Entry 6UZD (electron microscopy, 3.40 A resolution); this record covers chains A and B of the 9 polymer chains in the assembly.

# Chain A (and B)
Name: Protective antigen
Organism: Bacillus anthracis
Notes: chain B of this document is another copy of the same molecule, construct and numbering; everything in this record applies to it too
Reference sequence: P13423 (PAG_BACAN); residues 1-735 here correspond to UniProt positions 30-764 (UniProt number = residue number + 29)
Sequence (735 residues; numbered 1 to 735; the number before each row is that of its first residue):
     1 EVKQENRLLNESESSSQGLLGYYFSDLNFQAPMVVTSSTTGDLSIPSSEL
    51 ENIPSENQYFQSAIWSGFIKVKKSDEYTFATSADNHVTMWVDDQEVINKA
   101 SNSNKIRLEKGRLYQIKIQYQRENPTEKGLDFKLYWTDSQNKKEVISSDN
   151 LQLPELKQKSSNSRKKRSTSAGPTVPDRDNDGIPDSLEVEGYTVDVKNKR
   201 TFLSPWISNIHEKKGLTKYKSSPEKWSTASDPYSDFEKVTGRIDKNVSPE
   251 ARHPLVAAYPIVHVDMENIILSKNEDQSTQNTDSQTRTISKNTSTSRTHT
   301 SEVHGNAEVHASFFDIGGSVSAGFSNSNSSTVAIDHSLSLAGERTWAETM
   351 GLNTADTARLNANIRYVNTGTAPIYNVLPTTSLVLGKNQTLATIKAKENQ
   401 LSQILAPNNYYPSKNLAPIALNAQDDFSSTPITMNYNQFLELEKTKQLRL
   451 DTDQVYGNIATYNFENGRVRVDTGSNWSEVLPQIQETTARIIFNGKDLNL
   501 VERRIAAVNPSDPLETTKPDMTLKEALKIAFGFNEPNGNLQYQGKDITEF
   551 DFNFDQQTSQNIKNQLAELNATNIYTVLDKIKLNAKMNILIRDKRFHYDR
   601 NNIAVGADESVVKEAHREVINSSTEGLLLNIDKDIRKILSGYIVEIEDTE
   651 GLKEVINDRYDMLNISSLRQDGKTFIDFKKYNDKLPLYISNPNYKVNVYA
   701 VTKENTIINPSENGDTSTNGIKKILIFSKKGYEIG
Disordered / not traced: 1-173
Bound ions: Ca2+ site 1: D177, D179, D181, I183, E188; Ca2+ site 2: D179, D181, E188, S222, K225, D235
Curated features (UniProtKB/Swiss-Prot):
  - region: F202 to I210 (Alpha-clamp)
  - binding site (Ca(2+)): D177, D179, D181, I183, E188, S222, K225, D235
  - site: R167, S168 (Cleavage), R178 (Alpha-clamp), L187 (Alpha-clamp), F236 (Alpha-clamp), F314, D315 (Cleavage), F427 (Phi-clamp), F464 (Alpha-clamp), D683 (Essential for binding to cell receptor)

# Chain A / chain B interface
Pairs across the interface (167):
  R178(A) - R200(B)
  R178(A) - T201(B)  hydrogen bond (side chain-backbone)
  R178(A) - F202(B)
  D185(A) - R200(B)
  V189(A) - R200(B)
  P223(A) - K199(B)
  E224(A) - K199(B)
  E224(A) - R200(B)
  E224(A) - T201(B)  hydrogen bond (side chain-backbone)
  E224(A) - R242(B)  salt bridge
  W226(A) - N466(B)
  P232(A) - R468(B)
  F314(A) - F313(B)
  D315(A) - S312(B)  hydrogen bond
  D315(A) - F313(B)
  G317(A) - A311(B)
  G318(A) - A311(B)
  S319(A) - E308(B)
  S319(A) - V309(B)  hydrogen bond (side chain-backbone)
  S319(A) - H310(B)
  S319(A) - A311(B)
  V320(A) - A307(B)
  V320(A) - E308(B)
  S321(A) - N306(B)
  S321(A) - A307(B)
  S321(A) - E308(B)
  A322(A) - N306(B)
  A322(A) - A307(B)  hydrogen bond (backbone-backbone)
  G323(A) - G305(B)
  F324(A) - H304(B)
  F324(A) - G305(B)  hydrogen bond (backbone-backbone)
  S325(A) - E302(B)
  S325(A) - V303(B)  hydrogen bond (side chain-backbone)
  N326(A) - E302(B)
  N326(A) - V303(B)  hydrogen bond (backbone-backbone)
  S327(A) - S301(B)  hydrogen bond (side chain-backbone)
  S327(A) - E302(B)
  N328(A) - T300(B)
  N328(A) - S301(B)  hydrogen bond (backbone-backbone)
  S329(A) - T298(B)
  S329(A) - H299(B)
  S329(A) - T300(B)
  S330(A) - T298(B)  hydrogen bond (backbone-side chain)
  S330(A) - H299(B)  hydrogen bond (backbone-backbone)
  T331(A) - T298(B)
  V332(A) - S296(B)
  V332(A) - R297(B)  hydrogen bond (backbone-backbone)
  A333(A) - T295(B)
  A333(A) - S296(B)
  I334(A) - S294(B)  hydrogen bond (backbone-side chain)
  I334(A) - T295(B)  hydrogen bond (backbone-backbone)
  D335(A) - N292(B)  hydrogen bond
  D335(A) - T293(B)
  D335(A) - S294(B)  hydrogen bond
  H336(A) - N292(B)  hydrogen bond (backbone-side chain)
  H336(A) - T293(B)  hydrogen bond (backbone-backbone)
  S337(A) - K291(B)
  S337(A) - N292(B)  hydrogen bond
  L338(A) - S290(B)  hydrogen bond (backbone-side chain)
  L338(A) - K291(B)  hydrogen bond (backbone-backbone)
  S339(A) - S290(B)  hydrogen bond
  L340(A) - R287(B)
  L340(A) - T288(B)
  L340(A) - I289(B)  hydrogen bond (backbone-backbone)
  A341(A) - R287(B)
  G342(A) - Q285(B)
  G342(A) - T286(B)
  G342(A) - R287(B)  hydrogen bond (backbone-backbone)
  E343(A) - Q285(B)
  E343(A) - T286(B)
  R344(A) - D283(B)
  R344(A) - S284(B)
  R344(A) - Q285(B)  hydrogen bond (backbone-backbone)
  R344(A) - R287(B)
  T345(A) - T282(B)
  T345(A) - D283(B)
  T345(A) - S284(B)
  W346(A) - N281(B)
  W346(A) - T282(B)
  W346(A) - D283(B)  hydrogen bond (backbone-backbone)
  A347(A) - N281(B)
  E348(A) - T279(B)
  E348(A) - Q280(B)
  E348(A) - N281(B)  hydrogen bond (backbone-backbone)
  T349(A) - T279(B)
  T349(A) - Q280(B)  hydrogen bond
  M350(A) - S278(B)
  M350(A) - T279(B)  hydrogen bond (backbone-backbone)
  G351(A) - Q277(B)
  G351(A) - S278(B)
  L352(A) - D276(B)
  L352(A) - Q277(B)  hydrogen bond (backbone-backbone)
  N353(A) - N274(B)
  N353(A) - E275(B)
  N353(A) - D276(B)
  T354(A) - K273(B)  hydrogen bond (side chain-backbone)
  T354(A) - E275(B)  hydrogen bond (backbone-backbone)
  T354(A) - Q277(B)
  A355(A) - K273(B)
  A355(A) - N274(B)
  T380(A) - N399(B)
  T380(A) - Y411(B)
  V384(A) - A417(B)  hydrophobic
  Q389(A) - I270(B)
  T390(A) - I270(B)
  T390(A) - N361(B)  hydrogen bond (backbone-side chain)
  T390(A) - N363(B)
  T390(A) - A417(B)
  T390(A) - P418(B)  hydrogen bond (side chain-backbone)
  L391(A) - N422(B)
  T393(A) - N399(B)
  T393(A) - I419(B)
  T393(A) - A420(B)  hydrogen bond (side chain-backbone)
  I394(A) - N399(B)
  K395(A) - E398(B)  salt bridge
  K395(A) - N399(B)
  K397(A) - N399(B)  hydrogen bond
  Q424(A) - S428(B)
  D425(A) - F427(B)
  D425(A) - S428(B)
  D425(A) - S429(B)
  D426(A) - E398(B)
  D426(A) - F427(B)  hydrogen bond (backbone-backbone)
  F427(A) - F427(B)  hydrophobic
  N435(A) - S272(B)
  Q438(A) - I270(B)
  D451(A) - L416(B)
  D451(A) - A417(B)  hydrogen bond (side chain-backbone)
  D453(A) - Y411(B)
  D453(A) - P412(B)
  Q454(A) - L401(B)  hydrogen bond (side chain-backbone)
  Q454(A) - S402(B)
  Q454(A) - Q403(B)  hydrogen bond (side chain-backbone)
  Q454(A) - Y411(B)  hydrogen bond
  V455(A) - Q403(B)
  Y456(A) - Q403(B)
  S475(A) - R468(B)
  S475(A) - R470(B)
  S478(A) - Y375(B)
  S478(A) - Q403(B)  hydrogen bond
  E479(A) - R468(B)  salt bridge
  E479(A) - V469(B)
  E479(A) - R470(B)
  E479(A) - V471(B)  hydrogen bond (side chain-backbone)
  P482(A) - N246(B)
  P482(A) - I404(B)  hydrophobic
  Q483(A) - D244(B)  hydrogen bond
  Q483(A) - K245(B)  hydrogen bond (side chain-backbone)
  Q483(A) - N246(B)
  E486(A) - K245(B)
  E486(A) - N246(B)
  D512(A) - T240(B)
  D512(A) - G241(B)
  D512(A) - K245(B)
  D512(A) - R252(B)  salt bridge
  P513(A) - V196(B)
  P513(A) - T201(B)
  P513(A) - V239(B)
  P513(A) - T240(B)
  L514(A) - T240(B)  hydrogen bond (backbone-backbone)
  L514(A) - G241(B)
  E515(A) - K245(B)
  T516(A) - V196(B)
  T516(A) - K199(B)  hydrogen bond (backbone-side chain)
  T517(A) - K199(B)
  K518(A) - K199(B)  hydrogen bond (backbone-side chain)
  D520(A) - K199(B)  salt bridge
Other interface residues (no listed pair), chain A (94 interface residues in all): D179, S186, E308, I316, N388, A392, T430, T452, I459, V480, T487, P519
Other interface residues (no listed pair), chain B (87 interface residues in all): V194, I243, R359, D426, E465, G467

# Overview
94 residues of chain A and 87 residues of chain B are in contact, with 49 hydrogen bonds and 5 salt bridges.
Polar pairs include E224(A)-R242(B), K395(A)-E398(B) and E479(A)-R468(B). UniProt lists 8 Ca2+-binding
residues on chain A.
Both chains are Protective antigen (Bacillus anthracis). Entry 6UZD (Anthrax toxin protective antigen channels
bound to edema factor) was determined by electron microscopy (same publication as 6PSN, 6UZB and 6UZE).
